9M8M - chains H and I of the 36 polymer chains in the assembly; structure by electron microscopy, 2.30 A resolution.

# Chain H
Protein: Photosynthetic reaction center subunit H
Organism: Rhodothalassium salexigens DSM 2132
UniProtKB: A0A4R2PIK4 (A0A4R2PIK4_RHOSA); residues 1-324 here = UniProt positions 1-324
Amino-acid sequence (324 residues; each row starts with the number of its first residue):
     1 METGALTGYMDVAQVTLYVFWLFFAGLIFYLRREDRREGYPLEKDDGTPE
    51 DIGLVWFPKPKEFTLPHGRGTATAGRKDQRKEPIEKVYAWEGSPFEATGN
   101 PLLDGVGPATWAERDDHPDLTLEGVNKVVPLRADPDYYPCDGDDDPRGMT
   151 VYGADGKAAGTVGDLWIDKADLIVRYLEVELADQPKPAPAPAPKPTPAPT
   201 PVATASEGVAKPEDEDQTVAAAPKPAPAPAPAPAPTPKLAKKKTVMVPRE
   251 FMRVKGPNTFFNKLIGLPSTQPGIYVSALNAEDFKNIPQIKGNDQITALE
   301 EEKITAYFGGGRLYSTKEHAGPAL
Disordered / not traced: 186-241
Ligand contacts: ubiquinone-10 (U10): Gly53, Leu54, Val55, Trp56

# Chain I
Protein: Light-harvesting complex 1 alpha chain
Organism: Rhodothalassium salexigens DSM 2132
UniProtKB: A0A4R2PMJ4 (A0A4R2PMJ4_RHOSA); residue numbers follow UniProt; this construct covers 1-59
Amino-acid sequence (59 residues; numbered 1 to 59; the number before each row is that of its first residue):
     1 MWRIWMLFDPRRTLIALFTFLFVLAIFIHFILLSTERFNWLEGNAMEAAR
    51 AVTQVVGLG
Disordered / not traced: 48-59
Modified positions: Met1 (N-formylmethionine; FME)
Bound ions: bacteriochlorophyll a Mg near His29 (its only coordinating residue here)
Ligand contacts:
  - bacteriochlorophyll a (BCL), molecule 1: Leu17, Phe20, Ile28
  - bacteriochlorophyll a (BCL), molecule 2: Phe18, Thr19, Leu21, Phe22, Val23, Ala25, His29, Leu32, Phe38, Trp40
  - bacteriochlorophyll a (BCL), molecule 3: Leu21, Leu24, Ala25, Ile28, His29, Leu32, Phe38
  - spirilloxanthin (CRT), molecule 1: Met1, Arg3, Ile4, Met6, Leu7
  - spirilloxanthin (CRT), molecule 2: Leu14, Leu17, Phe18, Phe20, Leu21, Leu24, Phe27, Ile28, Ile31
  - spirilloxanthin (CRT), molecule 3: Phe22, Ala25, Ile26, His29, Phe30, Leu33, Trp40

# Interface between chain H and chain I
Contacting residue pairs (12; chain H residue first):
  Met1(H) with Leu33(I); Glu36(I); Asn39(I), hydrogen bond; Glu42(I)
  Ala5(H) with Ser34(I)
  Leu6(H) with Phe30(I); Leu33(I); Ser34(I); Asn39(I), hydrogen bond (backbone-side chain)
  Thr7(H) with Glu42(I)
  Gly8(H) with Glu42(I)
  Met10(H) with Phe30(I), hydrophobic
Interface residues without a listed pair, chain H (7 interface residues in all): Val15
Interface residues without a listed pair, chain I (9 interface residues in all): Thr35, Leu41, Asn44

# Summary
Chain H and chain I form an interface of 7 and 9 residues respectively; the contacts include 2 hydrogen bonds.
Polar pairs include Met1(H)-Asn39(I) and Leu6(H)-Asn39(I). Bound to chain H: ubiquinone-10. Chain I binds 3
copies of spirilloxanthin and 3 copies of bacteriochlorophyll a.
Chain H is Photosynthetic reaction center subunit H and chain I is Light-harvesting complex 1 alpha chain,
both from Rhodothalassium salexigens DSM 2132; the structure, Structure of photosynthetic LH1-RC complex the
Halophilic Nonsulfur Purple Bacterium, Rhodothalassium salexigens, was determined by electron microscopy.
